Entry 7BV7 (X-ray diffraction, 2.40 A resolution); this record covers chains A and C of the 3 polymer chains in the assembly.

Chain A:
Name: Integrator complex subunit 3
Source organism: Homo sapiens
Reference sequence: Q68E01 (INT3_HUMAN), isoform Q68E01-2; residues 560-995 here correspond to UniProt positions 559-994 (UniProt number = residue number - 1)
Chain sequence (436 residues; numbered 560 to 995; the number before each row is that of its first residue):
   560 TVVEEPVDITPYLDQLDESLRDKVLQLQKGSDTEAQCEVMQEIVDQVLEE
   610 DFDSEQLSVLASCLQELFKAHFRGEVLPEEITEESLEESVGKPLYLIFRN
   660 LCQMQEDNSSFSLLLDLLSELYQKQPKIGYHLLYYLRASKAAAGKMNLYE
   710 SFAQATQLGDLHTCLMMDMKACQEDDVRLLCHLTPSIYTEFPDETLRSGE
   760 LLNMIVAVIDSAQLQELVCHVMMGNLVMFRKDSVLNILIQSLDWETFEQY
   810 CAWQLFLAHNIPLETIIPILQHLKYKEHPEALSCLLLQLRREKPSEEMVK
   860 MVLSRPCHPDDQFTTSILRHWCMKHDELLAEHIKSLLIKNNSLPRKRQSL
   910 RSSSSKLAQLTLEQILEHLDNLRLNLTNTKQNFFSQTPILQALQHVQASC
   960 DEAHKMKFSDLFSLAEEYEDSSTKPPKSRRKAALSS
Unresolved in the structure: 560-594, 609-614, 632-633, 640-641, 662-670, 701-703, 899-918, 973-995
What the authors report for this chain:
  - self-association interface (contacts with another copy of this molecule); pairs are residue here / residue on that copy: Gln774-Leu845, Met782-Gln871, Leu773, Phe806, Tyr809, Leu846
  - mutagenesis - V767A/D769A, F806A/E839A: decreased binding to Integrator complex subunit 6 (chain C)
  - mutagenesis - V767A/D769A, F806A/E839A: unchanged localization to IR treatment

Chain C:
Name: Integrator complex subunit 6
Source organism: Homo sapiens
Reference sequence: Q9UL03 (INT6_HUMAN); numbering as in UniProt (aligned over 800-887)
Chain sequence (88 residues; numbered 800 to 887; the number before each row is that of its first residue):
   800 MHCRSHEEVNTELKAQIMKEIRKPGRKYERIFTLLKHVQGSLQTRLIFLQ
   850 NVIKEASRFKKRMLIEQLENFLDEIHRRANQINHINSN
Unresolved in the structure: 800-807, 882-887
Swiss-Prot annotation at these positions:
  - modified residue: Ser804 (Phosphoserine)
What the authors report for this chain:
  - mutagenesis - F858A/K859A: abolished binding to Integrator complex subunit 3 (chain A)
  - mutagenesis - F858A/K859A: decreased localization
  - mutagenesis - F858A/K859A: decreased binding to INTS3

How chain A and chain C interact:
Pairs across the interface (11; chain A residue first):
  Val765(A) - Arg821(C)  hydrogen bond (backbone-side chain)
  Ala766(A) - Arg821(C)  hydrogen bond (backbone-side chain)
  Val767(A) - Arg821(C)
  Val767(A) - Arg857(C)  hydrogen bond (backbone-side chain)
  Ile768(A) - Arg821(C)  hydrogen bond (backbone-side chain)
  Ile768(A) - Arg857(C)
  Asp769(A) - Arg857(C)  salt bridge
  Gln772(A) - Arg857(C)  hydrogen bond
  Glu804(A) - Lys818(C)
  Phe806(A) - Arg821(C)
  Phe806(A) - Phe858(C)  hydrophobic
Other interface residues (no listed pair), chain A (10 interface residues in all): Val736, Thr805
Other interface residues (no listed pair), chain C (6 interface residues in all): Lys822, Pro823
The authors on this interface:
  - pairs named by the authors: Asp769(A)-Arg857(C) (salt bridge), Phe806(A)-Phe858(C) (hydrophobic contact)

Summary:
Chain A and chain C form an interface of 10 and 6 residues respectively; the contacts include 5 hydrogen bonds
and 1 salt bridge. Among the polar pairs are Asp769(A)-Arg857(C), Val765(A)-Arg821(C) and Ala766(A)-Arg821(C).
The paper describes a salt bridge between Asp769(A) and Arg857(C); a hydrophobic contact between Phe806(A) and
Phe858(C). The paper reports that V767A/D769A and F806A/E839A of chain A reduce binding to Integrator complex
subunit 6 (chain C); a self-association interface involving Leu773(A), Gln774(A) and Met782(A) among others.
Here chain A is Integrator complex subunit 3 and chain C is Integrator complex subunit 6, both from Homo
sapiens. Entry 7BV7 (INTS3 complexed with INTS6) was determined by X-ray diffraction.
